6TJV - chains D and F of the 18 polymer chains in the assembly; structure by electron microscopy, 3.20 A resolution.

[Chain D]
Protein: NADH dehydrogenase subunit 4
Source organism: Thermosynechococcus elongatus (strain BP-1)
UniProt: Q8DKF4 (Q8DKF4_THEEB); the author numbering skips numbers that UniProt does not, so the offset changes along the chain: 1-481 = UniProt 1-481; 483-502 = UniProt 482-501
Chain sequence (501 residues; row label = number of the first residue in the row; note: 1 number in that range is skipped by the numbering (no residue carries it; nothing is unmodelled there)):
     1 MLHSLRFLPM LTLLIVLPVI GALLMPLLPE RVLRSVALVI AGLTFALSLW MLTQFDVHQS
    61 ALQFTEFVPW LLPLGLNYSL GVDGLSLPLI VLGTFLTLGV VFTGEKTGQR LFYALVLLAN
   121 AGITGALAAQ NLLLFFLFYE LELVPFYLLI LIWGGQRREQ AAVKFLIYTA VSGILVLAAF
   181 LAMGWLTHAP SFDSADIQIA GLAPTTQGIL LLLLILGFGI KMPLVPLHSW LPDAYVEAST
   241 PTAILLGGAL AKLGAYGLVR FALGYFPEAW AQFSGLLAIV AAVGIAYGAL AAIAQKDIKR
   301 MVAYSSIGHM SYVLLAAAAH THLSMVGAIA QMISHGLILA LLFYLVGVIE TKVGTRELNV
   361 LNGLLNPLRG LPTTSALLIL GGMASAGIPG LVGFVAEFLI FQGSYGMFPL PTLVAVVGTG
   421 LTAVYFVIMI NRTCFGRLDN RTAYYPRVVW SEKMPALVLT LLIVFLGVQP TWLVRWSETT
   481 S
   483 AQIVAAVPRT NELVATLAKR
Disordered / not traced: 1-9, 489-502
Ligand contacts: phosphatidylglycerol (PGT; (1S)-2-{[{[(2R)-2,3-dihydroxypropyl]oxy}(hydroxy)phosphoryl]oxy}-1-[(palmitoyloxy)methyl]ethyl stearate): Gln160, Val163, Lys164, Ile167, Tyr168, Val171, Pro226

[Chain F]
Protein: NADH dehydrogenase subunit 5
Source organism: Thermosynechococcus elongatus (strain BP-1)
UniProt: Q8DKF5 (Q8DKF5_THEEB); numbering as in UniProt (aligned over 1-611)
Chain sequence (611 residues; row label = number of the first residue in the row):
     1 MLQSFADTVW LIPFYSLAGM VLSLIWSPGI TRKTGPRPAG YLNILLTFFS FVHALLATVA
    61 IANQPPQYLH WTWLDVAGLH LDIPVEISIL TTTALMLITA LNLMAQVFAV GYMEMDWGWA
   121 RFFALLALFE GGMGALVLLD SLFFNYVVLE ILTLATYLLI GLWFNQPLVV TGARDAFLTK
   181 RVGDLVLLMG VLAIYPLAGS WNYDDLAAWA ATAQVNSTLI TLICLALIAG PMGKCAQFPL
   241 HLWLDEAMEG PIPASILRNA VVVATGAWVL VKLTPVLSLS PVALTALLVI GSVTALGGTL
   301 IAIAQVDIKR ALSYLVSAYM GWVFIAVGLK EPGLAFVFIL TYSLAMAVLM MSIGSIIWNS
   361 VTQDLRLLGG LWSRRPISGI SFLVGSAGLL AVPPLASFFP QAELLDTAFA QLPWVGGVLL
   421 LMNTFAAFSL GRTFCLVWGG EVKPMTARSP EVFWPMILPM TVDLGLVLHL PILMARFDWV
   481 IWTQPSLATA AALTITALLG WGVAAWVYLG KAIPKPVQFP LPSVQNLLAY DFYTPKLYRA
   541 TVVGVVDMIS RITAWFDRTF VDGTGNAFGV VTLLGGDRLK YSTTGQSQAY ILTILMGIAI
   601 LVIAICWPLL A
Disordered / not traced: 1-4, 605-611
Ligand contacts:
  - beta-carotene (BCR): Ile377, Glu451, Ile457, Thr461, Val462, Gly465, Leu466, His469, Ile472, Leu473, Phe477
  - chlorophyll a (CLA): Leu468, His469, Ile472
  - phosphatidylglycerol (PGT; (1S)-2-{[{[(2R)-2,3-dihydroxypropyl]oxy}(hydroxy)phosphoryl]oxy}-1-[(palmitoyloxy)methyl]ethyl stearate): Val561, Thr564, Gly565, Asn566, Phe568, Gly569, Thr572, Leu573
From the paper describing this entry:
  - catalytic residues: Tyr41 (from molecular simulation)
  - binding site for chlorophyll a: His469
  - contacts within the chain: Arg37-Glu114

[How chain D and chain F interact]
Pairs across the interface - 79 pairs, chain D then chain F:
  Lys164(D) with Asp562(F), salt bridge; Asn566(F)
  Tyr168(D) with Gly565(F)
  Pro226(D) with Val561(F)
  His228(D) with Asp557(F), salt bridge
  Ser229(D) with Val561(F)
  Asp233(D) with Asp562(F)
  Tyr287(D) with Thr553(F); Phe556(F); Asp557(F), hydrogen bond; Val561(F)
  Leu290(D) with Ile549(F), hydrophobic; Ser550(F), hydrogen bond (backbone-side chain)
  Ala291(D) with Thr553(F)
  Ile293(D) with Ser550(F)
  Ala294(D) with Ser550(F), hydrogen bond (backbone-side chain); Ala554(F), hydrophobic
  Gln295(D) with Ala554(F)
  Tyr304(D) with Asp557(F)
  His322(D) with Ala77(F)
  Leu323(D) with Val76(F), hydrophobic; Leu79(F), hydrophobic
  Val326(D) with Val76(F), hydrophobic
  Leu365(D) with Phe164(F), hydrophobic
  Asn366(D) with Phe164(F); Asn165(F)
  Pro367(D) with Pro28(F), hydrophobic; Arg121(F)
  Leu368(D) with Pro28(F); Arg32(F)
  Met383(D) with Leu154(F), hydrophobic; Phe177(F), hydrophobic
  Gly387(D) with Glu150(F); Arg181(F), hydrogen bond (backbone-side chain)
  Ile388(D) with Glu150(F); Arg181(F)
  Pro389(D) with Val147(F), hydrophobic; Glu150(F); Ile151(F)
  Phe394(D) with Phe143(F), hydrophobic; Tyr146(F), hydrophobic; Val147(F), hydrophobic
  Phe398(D) with Phe143(F), hydrophobic; Leu192(F), hydrophobic; Trp201(F), hydrophobic
  Phe401(D) with Leu192(F), hydrophobic
  Gln402(D) with Leu79(F); Leu192(F); Tyr195(F); Trp201(F)
  Tyr405(D) with Ala193(F)
  Leu413(D) with Met189(F), hydrophobic
  Val416(D) with Leu185(F); Met189(F), hydrophobic
  Val417(D) with Met189(F), hydrophobic
  Thr419(D) with Arg181(F)
  Gly420(D) with Leu185(F)
  Leu421(D) with Val546(F), hydrophobic
  Ala423(D) with Arg181(F)
  Val424(D) with Leu178(F), hydrophobic
  Val427(D) with Arg174(F); Phe177(F), hydrophobic
  Ile430(D) with Tyr157(F)
  Asn431(D) with Tyr157(F), hydrogen bond; Val170(F), hydrogen bond (side chain-backbone); Arg174(F)
  Phe435(D) with Tyr157(F); Phe164(F), hydrophobic; Val170(F), hydrophobic
  Gly436(D) with Phe164(F), hydrogen bond (backbone-backbone); Asn165(F); Val170(F)
  Arg437(D) with Asn165(F), hydrogen bond (side chain-backbone)
  Gly467(D) with Trp73(F)
  Val468(D) with Trp73(F), hydrogen bond (backbone-side chain)
  Pro470(D) with Trp73(F), hydrophobic; Leu74(F), hydrophobic
  Thr471(D) with Trp73(F)
  Val474(D) with Val76(F), hydrophobic
Other interface residues (no listed pair), chain D (55 interface residues in all): Ile379, Ala386, Val395, Leu399, Thr412, Ile428, Cys434
Other interface residues (no listed pair), chain F (48 interface residues in all): Gly29, Gly78, Leu158, Gly161, Pro167, Ala173, Leu188, Pro196, Arg551

[In short]
The interface between chain D and chain F involves 55 residues on one side and 48 on the other; the contacts
include 9 hydrogen bonds and 2 salt bridges. Polar contacts include Lys164(D)-Asp562(F), His228(D)-Asp557(F)
and Tyr287(D)-Asp557(F). The paper reports the catalytic residue Tyr41(F); a binding site for chlorophyll a at
His469(F).
Here chain D is NADH dehydrogenase subunit 4 and chain F is NADH dehydrogenase subunit 5, both from
Thermosynechococcus elongatus (strain BP-1). Entry 6TJV (Structure of the NDH-1MS complex from
Thermosynechococcus elongatus) was determined by electron microscopy.
